Entry 1ON9 (X-ray diffraction, 2.00 A resolution); this record covers chains B and E of the 6 polymer chains in the assembly.

[Chain B (and E)]
Molecule: Methylmalonyl-CoA carboxyltransferase 12S subunit
Organism: Propionibacterium freudenreichii
Notes: EC 2.1.3.1; chain E of this document is another copy of the same molecule, construct and numbering; everything in this record applies to it too
UniProtKB: Q8GBW6 (12S_PROFR); residue numbers follow UniProt; this construct covers 2-524
Chain sequence (523 residues; each row starts with the number of its first residue):
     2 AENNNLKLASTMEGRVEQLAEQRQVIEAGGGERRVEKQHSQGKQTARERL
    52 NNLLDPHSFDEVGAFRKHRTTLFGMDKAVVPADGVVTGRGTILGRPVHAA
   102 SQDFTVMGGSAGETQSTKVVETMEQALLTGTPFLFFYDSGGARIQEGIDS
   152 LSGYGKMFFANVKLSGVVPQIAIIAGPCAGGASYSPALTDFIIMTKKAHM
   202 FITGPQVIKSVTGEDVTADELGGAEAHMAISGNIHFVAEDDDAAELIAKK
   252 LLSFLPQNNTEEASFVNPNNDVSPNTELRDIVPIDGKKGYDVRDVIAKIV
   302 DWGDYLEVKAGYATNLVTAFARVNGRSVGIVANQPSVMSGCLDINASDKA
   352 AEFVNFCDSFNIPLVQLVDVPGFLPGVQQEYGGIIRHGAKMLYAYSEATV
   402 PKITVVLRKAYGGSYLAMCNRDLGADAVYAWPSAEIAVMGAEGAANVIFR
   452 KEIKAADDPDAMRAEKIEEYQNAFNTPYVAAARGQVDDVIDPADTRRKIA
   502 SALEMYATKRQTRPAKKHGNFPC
Disordered / not traced: 2-8 (chain E: 2-5)
Metal / ion sites: Cd2+: H388 (shared with H388(E) of chain E)
Small-molecule neighbours: methylmalonyl-coenzyme A (MCA): R35, K38, F105, M108, G109, S111, G141, G142, A143, R144, Q146
From the paper describing this entry:
  - binding site for methylmalonyl-coenzyme A: A143, I145
  - catalytic residues: Y185 (proposed by the authors, not directly observed)

[Interface between chain B and chain E]
Contacting residue pairs (244; chain B residue first):
  L73(B) - A474(E)  hydrophobic
  L73(B) - F475(E)  hydrophobic
  F74(B) - F450(E)  hydrophobic
  F74(B) - E470(E)
  F74(B) - Y471(E)  hydrophobic
  F74(B) - A474(E)  hydrophobic
  F74(B) - F475(E)  hydrophobic
  A143(B) - V439(E)  hydrophobic
  I145(B) - M440(E)  hydrophobic
  I145(B) - A445(E)  hydrophobic
  I145(B) - I449(E)  hydrophobic
  I145(B) - Y471(E)  hydrogen bond (backbone-side chain)
  Q146(B) - I449(E)
  Q146(B) - F475(E)
  E147(B) - F475(E)
  G148(B) - V439(E)
  G148(B) - Y471(E)
  G148(B) - F475(E)
  I149(B) - I437(E)
  I149(B) - A438(E)  hydrophobic
  I149(B) - F475(E)
  I149(B) - V480(E)  hydrophobic
  I149(B) - A481(E)  hydrophobic
  I149(B) - R484(E)
  I149(B) - Q486(E)  hydrogen bond (backbone-side chain)
  D150(B) - R484(E)  salt bridge
  L152(B) - G413(E)
  L152(B) - Y416(E)  hydrophobic
  L152(B) - L417(E)
  L152(B) - I437(E)  hydrophobic
  L152(B) - A438(E)
  L152(B) - V439(E)
  S153(B) - D423(E)  hydrogen bond
  S153(B) - Q486(E)
  Y155(B) - L417(E)  hydrophobic
  G156(B) - L417(E)
  G156(B) - D423(E)
  G156(B) - L424(E)
  K157(B) - D423(E)  salt bridge
  F159(B) - L393(E)  hydrophobic
  F159(B) - L417(E)  hydrophobic
  F160(B) - S397(E)
  F160(B) - D423(E)
  F160(B) - L424(E)
  F160(B) - R514(E)
  V163(B) - Y394(E)  hydrophobic
  V163(B) - S397(E)
  V163(B) - E398(E)
  V163(B) - R514(E)
  V163(B) - K517(E)  hydrogen bond (backbone-side chain)
  K164(B) - R514(E)
  K164(B) - P515(E)
  K164(B) - K517(E)  hydrogen bond (backbone-side chain)
  S166(B) - Y394(E)
  S166(B) - K517(E)  hydrogen bond (backbone-side chain)
  S166(B) - G520(E)
  S166(B) - N521(E)  hydrogen bond (side chain-backbone)
  G167(B) - K517(E)
  G167(B) - H519(E)
  G167(B) - N521(E)
  V168(B) - P515(E)  hydrophobic
  V168(B) - A516(E)
  V168(B) - K517(E)
  S184(B) - I386(E)
  Y185(B) - F374(E)
  Y185(B) - I385(E)
  Y185(B) - I386(E)
  Y185(B) - G389(E)
  Y185(B) - A390(E)
  Y185(B) - L393(E)  hydrophobic
  A188(B) - I386(E)  hydrophobic
  A188(B) - A390(E)  hydrophobic
  L189(B) - A390(E)
  D191(B) - N521(E)  hydrogen bond
  M201(B) - I386(E)  hydrophobic
  F202(B) - E381(E)
  I203(B) - F374(E)  hydrophobic
  I203(B) - E381(E)  hydrogen bond (backbone-side chain)
  I203(B) - I385(E)  hydrophobic
  I203(B) - I386(E)  hydrophobic
  T204(B) - P376(E)
  T204(B) - E381(E)  hydrogen bond (backbone-side chain)
  I209(B) - G377(E)
  I209(B) - V378(E)
  V212(B) - P376(E)  hydrophobic
  T213(B) - P376(E)
  E215(B) - G377(E)
  E215(B) - V378(E)  hydrogen bond (side chain-backbone)
  E221(B) - Y382(E)  hydrogen bond (backbone-side chain)
  L222(B) - E381(E)
  L222(B) - Y382(E)
  H228(B) - I386(E)
  I231(B) - Y382(E)
  S232(B) - E381(E)  hydrogen bond (side chain-backbone)
  S232(B) - Y382(E)
  S232(B) - G384(E)
  S232(B) - R387(E)  hydrogen bond (backbone-side chain)
  G233(B) - R387(E)  hydrogen bond (backbone-side chain)
  N234(B) - G384(E)
  N234(B) - I386(E)
  N234(B) - R387(E)
  N260(B) - A516(E)  hydrogen bond (side chain-backbone)
  N260(B) - K517(E)
  Y313(B) - R387(E)  hydrogen bond
  D349(B) - R387(E)  salt bridge
  D349(B) - C524(E)
  E353(B) - C524(E)
  N356(B) - H519(E)  hydrogen bond
  N356(B) - G520(E)  hydrogen bond (side chain-backbone)
  N356(B) - N521(E)
  F357(B) - N521(E)
  D359(B) - K518(E)  salt bridge
  D359(B) - H519(E)  salt bridge
  S360(B) - H519(E)  hydrogen bond
  S360(B) - N521(E)  hydrogen bond
  F361(B) - N521(E)
  N362(B) - K518(E)
  F374(B) - Y185(E)
  F374(B) - I203(E)  hydrophobic
  P376(B) - T204(E)
  P376(B) - T213(E)
  G377(B) - I209(E)
  G377(B) - T213(E)
  G377(B) - E215(E)
  V378(B) - I209(E)  hydrophobic
  V378(B) - E215(E)  hydrogen bond (backbone-side chain)
  V378(B) - V217(E)  hydrophobic
  E381(B) - F202(E)
  E381(B) - I203(E)  hydrogen bond (side chain-backbone)
  E381(B) - T204(E)  hydrogen bond (side chain-backbone)
  E381(B) - L222(E)
  E381(B) - S232(E)  hydrogen bond (backbone-side chain)
  Y382(B) - E221(E)  hydrogen bond (side chain-backbone)
  Y382(B) - L222(E)
  Y382(B) - I231(E)
  Y382(B) - S232(E)
  G384(B) - S232(E)
  G384(B) - N234(E)
  I385(B) - Y185(E)
  I385(B) - I203(E)  hydrophobic
  I386(B) - S184(E)
  I386(B) - Y185(E)
  I386(B) - A188(E)  hydrophobic
  I386(B) - M201(E)  hydrophobic
  I386(B) - I203(E)  hydrophobic
  I386(B) - H228(E)
  I386(B) - N234(E)
  R387(B) - S232(E)  hydrogen bond (side chain-backbone)
  R387(B) - G233(E)
  R387(B) - N234(E)
  R387(B) - Y313(E)  hydrogen bond
  R387(B) - D349(E)  salt bridge
  G389(B) - Y185(E)
  A390(B) - Y185(E)
  A390(B) - A188(E)  hydrophobic
  A390(B) - L189(E)
  K391(B) - K391(E)
  K391(B) - C524(E)  hydrogen bond (side chain-backbone)
  L393(B) - F159(E)  hydrophobic
  L393(B) - Y185(E)  hydrophobic
  Y394(B) - V163(E)  hydrophobic
  Y394(B) - S166(E)
  Y394(B) - L189(E)  hydrophobic
  S397(B) - F160(E)
  S397(B) - V163(E)
  E398(B) - V163(E)
  E398(B) - H519(E)  salt bridge
  T400(B) - K518(E)  hydrogen bond
  V401(B) - K518(E)
  G413(B) - L152(E)
  Y416(B) - L152(E)  hydrophobic
  L417(B) - L152(E)
  L417(B) - Y155(E)  hydrophobic
  L417(B) - G156(E)
  L417(B) - F159(E)  hydrophobic
  D423(B) - S153(E)  hydrogen bond
  D423(B) - G156(E)
  D423(B) - K157(E)  salt bridge
  D423(B) - F160(E)
  L424(B) - G156(E)
  L424(B) - F160(E)  hydrophobic
  I437(B) - I149(E)
  I437(B) - L152(E)  hydrophobic
  A438(B) - I149(E)  hydrophobic
  A438(B) - L152(E)
  V439(B) - A143(E)  hydrophobic
  V439(B) - G148(E)
  V439(B) - L152(E)  hydrophobic
  M440(B) - I145(E)  hydrophobic
  A445(B) - I145(E)  hydrophobic
  V448(B) - I145(E)  hydrophobic
  I449(B) - I145(E)  hydrophobic
  I449(B) - Q146(E)
  F450(B) - F74(E)  hydrophobic
  E470(B) - F74(E)
  Y471(B) - F74(E)  hydrophobic
  Y471(B) - I145(E)  hydrogen bond (side chain-backbone)
  Y471(B) - G148(E)
  A474(B) - F74(E)  hydrophobic
  F475(B) - L73(E)  hydrophobic
  F475(B) - F74(E)  hydrophobic
  F475(B) - Q146(E)
  F475(B) - E147(E)
  F475(B) - G148(E)
  F475(B) - I149(E)
  V480(B) - I149(E)
  A481(B) - I149(E)  hydrophobic
  R484(B) - I149(E)
  R484(B) - D150(E)  salt bridge
  Q486(B) - I149(E)  hydrogen bond (side chain-backbone)
  Q486(B) - S153(E)
  P515(B) - K164(E)
  A516(B) - V168(E)
  A516(B) - N260(E)  hydrogen bond (backbone-side chain)
  K517(B) - V163(E)  hydrogen bond (side chain-backbone)
  K517(B) - K164(E)  hydrogen bond (side chain-backbone)
  K517(B) - S166(E)  hydrogen bond (side chain-backbone)
  K517(B) - G167(E)
  K517(B) - V168(E)
  K517(B) - N260(E)
  K518(B) - D359(E)  salt bridge
  K518(B) - N362(E)
  K518(B) - T400(E)  hydrogen bond
  K518(B) - V401(E)
  H519(B) - G167(E)
  H519(B) - N356(E)  hydrogen bond
  H519(B) - D359(E)  salt bridge
  H519(B) - S360(E)  hydrogen bond
  H519(B) - E398(E)
  G520(B) - S166(E)
  G520(B) - N356(E)  hydrogen bond (backbone-side chain)
  N521(B) - S166(E)  hydrogen bond (backbone-side chain)
  N521(B) - G167(E)
  N521(B) - D191(E)  hydrogen bond
  N521(B) - N356(E)  hydrogen bond
  N521(B) - F357(E)
  N521(B) - S360(E)  hydrogen bond
  N521(B) - F361(E)
  F522(B) - F522(E)  hydrophobic
  F522(B) - C524(E)  hydrophobic
  C524(B) - D349(E)
  C524(B) - E353(E)
  C524(B) - K391(E)  hydrogen bond (backbone-side chain)
  C524(B) - F522(E)  hydrophobic
Interface residues without a listed pair, chain B (111 interface residues in all): L128, L165, V208, V217, A227, A352, L375, G383, G425, R514, P523
Interface residues without a listed pair, chain E (110 interface residues in all): L128, S151, L165, V208, V212, A352, L375, G414, G425, P523

[Overview]
111 residues of chain B and 110 residues of chain E are in contact, with 46 hydrogen bonds and 11 salt
bridges. Polar pairs include D150(B)-R484(E), K157(B)-D423(E) and D349(B)-R387(E). Ligands of chain B:
methylmalonyl-coenzyme A. From the paper: the catalytic residue Y185(B); a binding site for
methylmalonyl-coenzyme A at A143(B) and I145(B).
Chain B and chain E are both Methylmalonyl-CoA carboxyltransferase 12S subunit (Propionibacterium
freudenreichii); the structure, Transcarboxylase 12S crystal structure: hexamer assembly and substrate binding
to a multienzyme core (with hydrolyzed methylmalonyl-coenzyme ..., was determined by X-ray diffraction
together with 1ON3 from the same study.
